6BNS - chains A and B; structure by X-ray diffraction, 2.56 A resolution.

# Chain A (and B)
Name: Nuclear receptor subfamily 1 group I member 2, Nuclear receptor coactivator 1 Chimera
From: Homo sapiens
Notes: EC 2.3.1.48; chain B of this document is another copy of the same molecule, construct and numbering; everything in this record applies to it too
UniProt: chimeric construct of O75469, Q15788: residues 130-432 from O75469 (NR1I2_HUMAN) positions 130-434 (same numbers); residues 432-472 from Q15788 positions 678-710 (UniProt number = residue number + 238)
Sequence (351 residues; each row starts with the number of its first residue; note: 11 numbers in that range are skipped by the numbering (no residue carries them; nothing is unmodelled there); a row labelled like 432A-432L holds insertion residues (432A, then the next letters in order)):
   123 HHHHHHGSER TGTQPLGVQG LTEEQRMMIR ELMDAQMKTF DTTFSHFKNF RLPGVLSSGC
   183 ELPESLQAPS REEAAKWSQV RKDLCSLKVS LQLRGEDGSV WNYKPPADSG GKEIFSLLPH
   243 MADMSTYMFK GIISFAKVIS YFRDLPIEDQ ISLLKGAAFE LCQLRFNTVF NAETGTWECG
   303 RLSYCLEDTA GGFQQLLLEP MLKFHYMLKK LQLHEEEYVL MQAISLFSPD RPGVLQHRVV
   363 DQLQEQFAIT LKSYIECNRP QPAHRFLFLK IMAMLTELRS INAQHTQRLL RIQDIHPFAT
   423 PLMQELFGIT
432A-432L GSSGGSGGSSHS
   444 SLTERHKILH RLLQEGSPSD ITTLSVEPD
Not modelled in the structure: 123-141, 178-191, 310-315, 432A-432L, 459-472 (chain B: 123-141, 178-195, 310-314, 432A-432L, 459-472)
Differences from the reference sequence: expression tag (123-129); linker (432C-432H)
Small-molecule neighbours: XGH (2-[(2S)-4-[(4-fluorophenyl)sulfonyl]-7-(1,1,1,3,3,3-hexafluoro-2-hydroxypropan-2-yl)-3,4-dihydro-2H-1,4-benzothiazin-2-yl]-N-(2-hydroxy-2-methylpropyl)acetamide): Leu-206, Cys-207, Leu-209, Lys-210, Val-211, Pro-227, Pro-228, Ile-236, Leu-239, Leu-240, Met-243, Ala-244, Ser-247, Phe-288, Trp-299, Tyr-306, His-407, Leu-411, Ile-414, Phe-420, Met-425

# Interface between chain A and chain B
Residue-residue contacts (36; chain A residue first):
  Leu-174(A) / Val-177(B)  hydrophobic
  Pro-175(A) / Trp-223(B)  hydrogen bond (backbone-side chain)
  Gly-176(A) / Trp-223(B)
  Val-177(A) / Leu-174(B)  hydrophobic
  Val-177(A) / Leu-215(B)  hydrophobic
  Leu-215(A) / Val-177(B)  hydrophobic
  Leu-215(A) / Trp-223(B)  hydrophobic
  Asp-219(A) / Pro-228(B)
  Asp-219(A) / Glu-235(B)
  Gly-220(A) / Pro-228(B)
  Ser-221(A) / Tyr-225(B)
  Ser-221(A) / Lys-226(B)
  Ser-221(A) / Pro-228(B)
  Val-222(A) / Asn-224(B)
  Val-222(A) / Tyr-225(B)
  Val-222(A) / Lys-226(B)  hydrogen bond (backbone-backbone)
  Trp-223(A) / Leu-174(B)  hydrophobic
  Trp-223(A) / Pro-175(B)  hydrogen bond (side chain-backbone)
  Trp-223(A) / Gly-176(B)
  Trp-223(A) / Val-177(B)
  Trp-223(A) / Trp-223(B)  hydrophobic
  Trp-223(A) / Asn-224(B)
  Trp-223(A) / Tyr-225(B)
  Asn-224(A) / Val-222(B)
  Asn-224(A) / Trp-223(B)
  Asn-224(A) / Asn-224(B)  hydrogen bond (backbone-backbone)
  Tyr-225(A) / Ser-221(B)
  Tyr-225(A) / Val-222(B)
  Tyr-225(A) / Trp-223(B)
  Lys-226(A) / Ser-221(B)
  Lys-226(A) / Val-222(B)  hydrogen bond (backbone-backbone)
  Pro-228(A) / Asp-219(B)
  Pro-228(A) / Ser-221(B)
  Ala-229(A) / Asp-219(B)
  Ser-231(A) / Asp-219(B)
  Glu-235(A) / Asp-219(B)
Interface residues without a listed pair, chain A (18 interface residues in all): Pro-227
Interface residues without a listed pair, chain B (17 interface residues in all): Leu-213, Gly-220, Pro-227

# In short
18 residues of chain A and 17 residues of chain B are in contact; the contacts include 5 hydrogen bonds. Among
the polar pairs are Pro-175(A)/Trp-223(B), Val-222(A)/Lys-226(B) and Asn-224(A)/Asn-224(B). Bound to chain A:
compound XGH.
Both chains are Nuclear receptor subfamily 1 group I member 2, Nuclear receptor coactivator 1 Chimera (Homo
sapiens). Entry 6BNS (STRUCTURE OF HUMAN PREGNANE X RECEPTOR LIGAND BINDING DOMAIN BOUND TETHERED WITH SRC
co-activator peptide and ...) was determined by X-ray diffraction together with 6BN6 from the same study.
